Entry 8QC1 (electron microscopy, 2.50 A resolution); this record covers chains M and L.

Chain M:
Name: NADH dehydrogenase subunit M
Source organism: Paracoccus denitrificans PD1222
Notes: EC 1.6.5.3
Reference sequence: A1B480 (A1B480_PARDP); numbering as in UniProt (aligned over 1-513)
Sequence (513 residues; each row starts with the number of its first residue):
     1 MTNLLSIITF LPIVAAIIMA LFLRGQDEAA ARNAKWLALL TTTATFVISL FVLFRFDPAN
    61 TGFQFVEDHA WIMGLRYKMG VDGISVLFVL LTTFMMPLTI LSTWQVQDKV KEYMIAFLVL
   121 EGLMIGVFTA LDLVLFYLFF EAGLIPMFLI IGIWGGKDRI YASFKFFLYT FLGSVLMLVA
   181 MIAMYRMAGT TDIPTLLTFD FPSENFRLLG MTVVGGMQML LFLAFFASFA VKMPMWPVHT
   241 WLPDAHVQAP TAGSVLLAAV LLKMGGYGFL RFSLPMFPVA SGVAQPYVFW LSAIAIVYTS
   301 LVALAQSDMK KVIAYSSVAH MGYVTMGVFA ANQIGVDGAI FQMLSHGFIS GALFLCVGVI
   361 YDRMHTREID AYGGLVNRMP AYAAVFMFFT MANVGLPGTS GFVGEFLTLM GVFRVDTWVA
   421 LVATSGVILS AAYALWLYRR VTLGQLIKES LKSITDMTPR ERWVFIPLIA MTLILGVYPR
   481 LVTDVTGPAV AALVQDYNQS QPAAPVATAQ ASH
Not modelled in the structure: 504-513
Bound ions: Ca2+: L197, P275
Ligand contacts:
  - 1,2-Distearoyl-sn-glycerophosphoethanolamine (3PE), molecule 1: I17, A20, L21, R24, Q26, K111, E112, I115, A116, V119, I145, P146, L149
  - 1,2-Distearoyl-sn-glycerophosphoethanolamine (3PE), molecule 2: L176, V179, A180, A183, R186, L208, M217, L220, L221, L223, A224, A227
  - 1,2-Distearoyl-sn-glycerophosphoethanolamine (3PE), molecule 3: L208, L209, M211, T212, V213, V214, M219, L220, F222, L223, F226, V283, A284, Y287, L291
  - 1,2-Distearoyl-sn-glycerophosphoethanolamine (3PE), molecule 4: V376, P380, A383, A384, V385, M387, F388, M391, L396, T399, Y438, I469, L473
  - 1,2-diacyl-glycerol-3-sn-phosphate (3PH), molecule 1: S6, F10, D68, H69, A70, W71, Y77, L135, L138, F139
  - 1,2-diacyl-glycerol-3-sn-phosphate (3PH), molecule 2: L21, F22, R24
  - 1,2-diacyl-glycerol-3-sn-phosphate (3PH), molecule 3: W36, L39, L101, W104, Q105, T458, P459, R460, W463
  - 1,2-diacyl-glycerol-3-sn-phosphate (3PH), molecule 4: F46, L50, L53, F54, L87, L90, L91, F94, L344, F348, M471, L475, L481, V482, V485
  - 1,2-diacyl-glycerol-3-sn-phosphate (3PH), molecule 5: I160, Y161, F164, K165, L168, Y169, L172
  - 1,2-diacyl-glycerol-3-sn-phosphate (3PH), molecule 6: L304, I428, A432, W436, R439
  - 1,2-diacyl-glycerol-3-sn-phosphate (3PH), molecule 7: P380, A381, A384, V385, D456, R462, I466, I469, A470, I474
Reported in the primary citation:
  - mutagenesis - H320L, H346Q: decreased catalytic activity (citing earlier work)

Chain L:
Name: NADH dehydrogenase subunit L
Source organism: Paracoccus denitrificans PD1222
Notes: EC 1.6.5.3
Reference sequence: A1B481 (A1B481_PARDP); residue numbers follow UniProt; this construct covers 1-703
Sequence (703 residues; row label = number of the first residue in the row):
     1 MEKFVLFAPL IASLIAGLGW RAIGEKAAQY LTTGVLFLSC LISWYLFLSF DGVPRHIPVL
    61 DWVVTGDFHA EWAIRLDRLT AIMLIVVTTV SALVHMYSLG YMAHDDNWTH DEHYKARFFA
   121 YLSFFTFAML MLVTADNLLQ MFFGWEGVGV ASYLLIGFYY KKASANAAAM KAFIVNRVGD
   181 FGFLLGIFGI YWLTGSVQFD EIFRQVPQLA QTEMHFLWRD WNAANLLGFL LFVGAMGKSA
   241 QLLLHTWLPD AMEGPTPVSA LIHAATMVTA GVFLVCRMSP LYEFAPDAKN FIVIIGATTA
   301 FFAATVGLVQ NDIKRVIAYS TCSQLGYMFV AAGVGVYSAA MFHLLTHAFF KAMLFLGAGS
   361 VIHAMHHEQD MRNYGGLRKK IPLTFWAMMI GTFAITGVGI PLTHLGFAGF LSKDAIIESA
   421 YAGSGYAFWL LVIAACFTSF YSWRLIFLTF YGKPRGDHHA HDHAHESPPV MTIPLGVLAI
   481 GAVFAGMVWY GPFFGDHHKV TEYFHIAGAH HEAAEGEEAE HATAEAPVEH AVADTATAEG
   541 EAAAEAEHAE IAAPVGGAIY MHPDNHIMDE AHHAPAWVKV SPFVAMVLGL ITAWTFYIAN
   601 PSLPRRLAAQ QPALYRFLLN KWYFDEIYEF IFVRPAKWLG RVLWKGGDGA VIDGTINGVA
   661 MGLIPRLTRA AVRVQSGYLF HYAFAMVLGI VGLLIWVMMR GAH
Not modelled in the structure: 507-550, 660-703
Ligand contacts:
  - 1,2-Distearoyl-sn-glycerophosphoethanolamine (3PE): L14, G17, L18, W20, R21, E112, H113, R117, A120, Y121, F124, V150, L154, Y160
  - 1,2-diacyl-glycerol-3-sn-phosphate (3PH), molecule 1: A167, M170, K171, I174, V175, V178, V233, L243, L244, Y628, F632, V633, A636, K637
  - 1,2-diacyl-glycerol-3-sn-phosphate (3PH), molecule 2: F216, L217, W218, R219, W221, N222, N225, L226, F229, D287
  - phosphatidyl serine (P5S; O-[(R)-{[(2R)-2,3-bis(octadecanoyloxy)propyl]oxy}(hydroxy)phosphoryl]-L-serine): F301, T305, L308, V309, C436, F437, F440, R444, T592, F596, Y597, P604, R605, L607, A608, Q611, L614, Y615, F617, L618, W622

Interface between chain M and chain L:
Residue-residue contacts - 104 pairs, chain M then chain L:
  Y161(M) - N657(L)  hydrogen bond
  K165(M) - D653(L)  salt bridge
  Y169(M) - I656(L)  hydrophobic
  P237(M) - I652(L)
  H239(M) - D648(L)  salt bridge
  T240(M) - D648(L)
  T240(M) - I652(L)
  T240(M) - D653(L)  hydrogen bond
  T240(M) - I656(L)
  Y298(M) - L643(L)  hydrogen bond (side chain-backbone)
  Y298(M) - G647(L)
  Y298(M) - D648(L)  hydrogen bond
  Y298(M) - I652(L)
  L301(M) - A636(L)
  L301(M) - L639(L)  hydrophobic
  L301(M) - G640(L)
  V302(M) - L643(L)  hydrophobic
  V302(M) - W644(L)
  A305(M) - G640(L)
  A305(M) - R641(L)
  A305(M) - W644(L)
  Q306(M) - W644(L)
  Y315(M) - D648(L)  hydrogen bond
  Q333(M) - T65(L)
  Q333(M) - G66(L)
  I334(M) - F68(L)  hydrophobic
  I334(M) - Y191(L)  hydrophobic
  I334(M) - W192(L)  hydrophobic
  D337(M) - T65(L)
  V376(M) - Y160(L)  hydrophobic
  N377(M) - Y160(L)
  N377(M) - K161(L)
  M387(M) - L154(L)  hydrophobic
  M391(M) - V150(L)  hydrophobic
  M391(M) - F173(L)  hydrophobic
  V394(M) - R177(L)  hydrogen bond (backbone-side chain)
  G395(M) - R177(L)
  L396(M) - E146(L)
  L396(M) - V150(L)  hydrophobic
  P397(M) - F142(L)  hydrophobic
  P397(M) - F143(L)
  P397(M) - E146(L)
  G398(M) - F143(L)
  F402(M) - F142(L)  hydrophobic
  F406(M) - F68(L)  hydrophobic
  F406(M) - L139(L)  hydrophobic
  F406(M) - L184(L)  hydrophobic
  F406(M) - I187(L)  hydrophobic
  F406(M) - F188(L)  hydrophobic
  L407(M) - T65(L)
  L409(M) - F188(L)  hydrophobic
  M410(M) - F68(L)  hydrophobic
  M410(M) - F188(L)  hydrophobic
  M410(M) - Y191(L)  hydrophobic
  M410(M) - W192(L)  hydrogen bond (backbone-side chain)
  F413(M) - F188(L)  hydrophobic
  F413(M) - G189(L)
  F413(M) - W192(L)
  F413(M) - F216(L)  hydrophobic
  R414(M) - W192(L)
  T417(M) - H215(L)
  T417(M) - F216(L)
  T417(M) - L217(L)  hydrogen bond (side chain-backbone)
  W418(M) - L217(L)  hydrogen bond (side chain-backbone)
  W418(M) - W218(L)
  L421(M) - F181(L)
  L421(M) - L217(L)  hydrophobic
  T424(M) - F181(L)
  T424(M) - L185(L)
  S425(M) - F181(L)
  V427(M) - R177(L)  hydrogen bond (backbone-side chain)
  I428(M) - R177(L)
  I428(M) - V178(L)  hydrophobic
  I428(M) - F181(L)  hydrophobic
  S430(M) - R177(L)
  A431(M) - F173(L)  hydrophobic
  A431(M) - R177(L)
  A432(M) - I174(L)  hydrophobic
  L435(M) - Y153(L)
  L435(M) - M170(L)  hydrophobic
  L435(M) - F173(L)  hydrophobic
  W436(M) - M170(L)  hydrophobic
  W436(M) - K637(L)
  Y438(M) - Y153(L)
  R439(M) - A163(L)  hydrogen bond (side chain-backbone)
  R439(M) - N166(L)
  R439(M) - A167(L)
  R439(M) - M170(L)
  L443(M) - Y160(L)  hydrophobic
  L443(M) - N166(L)
  G444(M) - Y160(L)  hydrogen bond (backbone-backbone)
  G444(M) - K161(L)
  G444(M) - N166(L)
  Q445(M) - K161(L)
  G476(M) - W62(L)  hydrogen bond (backbone-side chain)
  V477(M) - W62(L)
  V477(M) - W72(L)  hydrogen bond (backbone-side chain)
  Y478(M) - L60(L)  hydrophobic
  Y478(M) - D61(L)
  P479(M) - W62(L)
  R480(M) - D61(L)  salt bridge
  R480(M) - V64(L)
  T483(M) - V64(L)  hydrogen bond (side chain-backbone)
  T483(M) - T65(L)
Interface residues without a listed pair, chain M (57 interface residues in all): W236, L304, G411
Interface residues without a listed pair, chain L (52 interface residues in all): V63, M214

In short:
57 residues of chain M and 52 residues of chain L are in contact; the contacts include 15 hydrogen bonds and 3
salt bridges. Among the polar pairs are K165(M)-D653(L), H239(M)-D648(L) and R480(M)-D61(L). From the paper:
H320L and H346Q of chain M reduce catalytic activity.
Chain M is NADH dehydrogenase subunit M and chain L is NADH dehydrogenase subunit L, both from Paracoccus
denitrificans PD1222; the structure, Respiratory complex I from Paracoccus denitrificans in MSP2N2 nanodiscs
(ND4 & ND5 focus refinement), was determined by electron microscopy (same publication as 8QBY).
